Entry 5J5P (X-ray diffraction, 1.97 A resolution); this record covers chains A and B of the 6 polymer chains in the assembly.

[Chain A (and B)]
Name: DNA topoisomerase 4 subunit B
Source organism: Streptococcus pneumoniae
Notes: EC 5.99.1.3; fragment: ATPase N-terminal domain, residues 1-402; chain B of this document is another copy of the same molecule, construct and numbering; everything in this record applies to it too
Reference sequence: Q59961 (PARE_STRPN); numbering as in UniProt (aligned over 1-402)
Amino-acid sequence (409 residues; each row starts with the number of its first residue; numbering starts at 0):
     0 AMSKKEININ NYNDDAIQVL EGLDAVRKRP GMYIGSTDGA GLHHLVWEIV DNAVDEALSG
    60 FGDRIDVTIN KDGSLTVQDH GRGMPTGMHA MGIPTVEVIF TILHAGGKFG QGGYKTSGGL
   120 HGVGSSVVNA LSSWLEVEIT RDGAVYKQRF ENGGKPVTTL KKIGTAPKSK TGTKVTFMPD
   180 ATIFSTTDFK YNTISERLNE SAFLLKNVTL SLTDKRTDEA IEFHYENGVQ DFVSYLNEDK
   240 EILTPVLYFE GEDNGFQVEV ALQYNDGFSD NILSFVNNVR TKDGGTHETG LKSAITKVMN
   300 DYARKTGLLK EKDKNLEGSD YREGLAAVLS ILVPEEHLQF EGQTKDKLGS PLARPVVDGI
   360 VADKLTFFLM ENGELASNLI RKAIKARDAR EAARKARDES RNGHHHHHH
Not modelled in the structure: 0-3, 401-408 (chain B: 0-4, 401-408)
Construct notes: expression tag (0, 403-408); conflict Asp217 (Asn in Q59961)
Swiss-Prot annotation at these positions:
  - binding site (ATP): Tyr11, Asn51, Asp78, Gly118 to Ser124, Lys344
Metal / ion sites: Mg2+: Asn51 (together with AMP-PNP); Na+: Ile98, Ile101, Ala104, Gly121, Ser125 (together with AMP-PNP)
Ligand contacts: AMP-PNP (ANP; phosphoaminophosphonic acid-adenylate ester): Glu47, Asn51, Ala52, Asp54, Glu55, Asp78, Gly82, Met83, Ile98, Ala104, Gly105, Gly106, Lys107, Tyr113, Gly117, Gly118, Leu119, His120, Gly121, Val122, Gly123, Ser124, Ser125, Thr172, Gln342, Lys344
Reported in the primary citation:
  - binding site for AMP-PNP: Lys107
  - Mg2+ coordination: Asn51
  - binding site for the 6-nt DNA strand: Lys291, Arg321, Lys346
  - binding site for the 6-nt DNA strand: Lys281
  - mutagenesis - K291Q: abolished catalytic activity on DNA strand passage
  - mutagenesis - K291Q: decreased catalytic activity on addition of DNA and ParC
  - mutagenesis - K291Q, R321Q, K346Q, R353A: decreased catalytic activity (DNA-stimulated activity)
  - mutagenesis - S268A, K281Q/D282A, K313Q/E316Q: unchanged catalytic activity
  - mutagenesis - K313Q/E316Q: increased catalytic activity on DNA relaxation
  - mutagenesis - D269V: increased catalytic activity on decatenation
  - mutagenesis - D269V: increased catalytic activity on ParC and DNA
  - mutagenesis - K346Q/R353A, R353Q, R396Q, R400Q: decreased catalytic activity
  - mutagenesis - D269V: increased catalytic activity (basal ATPase activity)

[How chain A and chain B interact]
Residue-residue contacts (138; chain A residue first):
  Ile6(A) with Gln110(B); Gly111(B); Gly112(B)
  Asn7(A) with Gly111(B)
  Ile8(A) with Ser58(B); Phe60(B); Arg81(B), hydrogen bond (backbone-side chain); Gly111(B), hydrogen bond (backbone-backbone); Gly112(B)
  Tyr11(A) with Glu55(B); Arg81(B); Gly82(B); Pro84(B); Tyr113(B), hydrogen bond; Arg140(B), hydrogen bond (backbone-side chain)
  Asn12(A) with Pro84(B); Arg140(B), hydrogen bond
  Asp13(A) with Pro84(B); Thr85(B); Gly86(B), hydrogen bond (side chain-backbone); Met87(B); His88(B); Thr94(B), hydrogen bond
  Ala15(A) with Gly105(B); Gly106(B); Gln110(B), hydrogen bond (backbone-side chain)
  Ile16(A) with His88(B), hydrogen bond (backbone-side chain); Thr94(B); Gly105(B); Gly106(B)
  Gln17(A) with His103(B); Ala104(B); Gly105(B), hydrogen bond (backbone-backbone); Phe108(B); Gln110(B)
  Val18(A) with Val97(B), hydrophobic; Ile101(B), hydrophobic; His103(B); Ala104(B), hydrophobic
  Leu19(A) with His103(B), hydrogen bond (backbone-backbone); Phe108(B), hydrophobic
  Ala24(A) with His103(B)
  Lys27(A) with Phe108(B), hydrogen bond (side chain-backbone); Glu334(B), salt bridge
  Arg28(A) with Lys107(B), hydrogen bond (side chain-backbone); Phe108(B); Leu119(B), hydrogen bond (side chain-backbone); His120(B); Glu334(B), salt bridge; Leu337(B)
  Gly30(A) with Phe339(B); Glu340(B); Gly341(B), hydrogen bond (backbone-backbone)
  Met31(A) with Tyr32(B), hydrophobic; His103(B); His120(B); Gly341(B)
  Tyr32(A) with Met31(B), hydrophobic; His103(B), hydrogen bond
  Gly34(A) with Glu340(B)
  Ser35(A) with Gln338(B)
  Thr36(A) with Gln338(B), hydrogen bond
  Glu55(A) with Tyr11(B)
  Ser58(A) with Ile8(B)
  Phe60(A) with Ile8(B)
  Arg81(A) with Ile8(B), hydrogen bond (side chain-backbone); Tyr11(B)
  Gly82(A) with Tyr11(B)
  Pro84(A) with Tyr11(B); Asn12(B); Asp13(B)
  Gly86(A) with Asp13(B), hydrogen bond (backbone-side chain)
  Met87(A) with Asp13(B)
  His88(A) with Asp13(B); Ile16(B), hydrogen bond (side chain-backbone)
  Thr94(A) with Asp13(B), hydrogen bond; Ile16(B)
  Val97(A) with Val18(B), hydrophobic
  Ile101(A) with Val18(B), hydrophobic
  His103(A) with Gln17(B); Val18(B); Leu19(B), hydrogen bond (backbone-backbone); Ala24(B); Met31(B); Tyr32(B), hydrogen bond
  Ala104(A) with Gln17(B); Val18(B), hydrophobic
  Gly105(A) with Ala15(B); Ile16(B); Gln17(B), hydrogen bond (backbone-backbone)
  Gly106(A) with Ala15(B); Ile16(B)
  Lys107(A) with Arg28(B), hydrogen bond (backbone-side chain)
  Phe108(A) with Gln17(B); Leu19(B), hydrophobic; Lys27(B), hydrogen bond (backbone-side chain); Arg28(B)
  Gln110(A) with Ile6(B); Ala15(B), hydrogen bond (side chain-backbone); Gln17(B)
  Gly111(A) with Ile6(B); Asn7(B); Ile8(B), hydrogen bond (backbone-backbone)
  Gly112(A) with Ile6(B); Ile8(B)
  Tyr113(A) with Tyr11(B), hydrogen bond
  Lys114(A) with Ile8(B)
  Leu119(A) with Arg28(B), hydrogen bond (backbone-side chain)
  His120(A) with Arg28(B); Met31(B)
  Arg140(A) with Tyr11(B), hydrogen bond (side chain-backbone); Asn12(B), hydrogen bond
  Phe267(A) with Arg400(B)
  Glu322(A) with Arg400(B), salt bridge
  Glu334(A) with Lys27(B), salt bridge; Arg28(B), salt bridge
  Gln338(A) with Ser35(B); Thr36(B), hydrogen bond
  Phe339(A) with Gly30(B)
  Glu340(A) with Gly30(B); Gly34(B)
  Gly341(A) with Gly30(B), hydrogen bond (backbone-backbone)
  Gln342(A) with Met31(B)
  Lys384(A) with Ser399(B)
  Asp387(A) with Ser399(B)
  Ala388(A) with Arg396(B); Ser399(B), hydrogen bond (backbone-side chain)
  Ala391(A) with Ala395(B)
  Ala392(A) with Ala392(B); Arg396(B)
  Ala395(A) with Ala391(B); Ala395(B), hydrophobic
  Arg396(A) with Ala388(B); Ala392(B)
  Ser399(A) with Asp387(B); Ala388(B)
  Arg400(A) with Phe267(B); Glu322(B), salt bridge
Other interface residues (no listed pair), chain A (70 interface residues in all): Asn9, Pro29, Thr85, Met90, Ile98, Val122, Leu337
Other interface residues (no listed pair), chain B (69 interface residues in all): Asn9, Pro29, Met90, Ile98, Lys114, Val122, Gln342

[Overview]
The interface between chain A and chain B involves 70 residues on one side and 69 on the other; the contacts
include 35 hydrogen bonds and 6 salt bridges. Polar pairs include Lys27(A)-Glu334(B), Arg28(A)-Glu334(B) and
Glu322(A)-Arg400(B). The paper reports a binding site for the 6-nt DNA strand at Lys291(A), Arg321(A) and
Lys346(A) among others; K291Q, R321Q and K346Q of chain A, among others, reduce catalytic activity
(DNA-stimulated activity); 12 substitutions were tested in all.
Both chains are DNA topoisomerase 4 subunit B (Streptococcus pneumoniae). Entry 5J5P (AMP-PNP-stabilized
ATPase domain of topoisomerase IV from Streptococcus pneumoniae, complex type I) was determined by X-ray
diffraction (same publication as 5J5Q).
